1EIB - chain A; structure by X-ray diffraction, 1.80 A resolution.

[Chain A]
Name: Chitinase A
From: Serratia marcescens
Notes: EC 3.2.1.14
Sequence (540 residues; row label = number of the first residue in the row):
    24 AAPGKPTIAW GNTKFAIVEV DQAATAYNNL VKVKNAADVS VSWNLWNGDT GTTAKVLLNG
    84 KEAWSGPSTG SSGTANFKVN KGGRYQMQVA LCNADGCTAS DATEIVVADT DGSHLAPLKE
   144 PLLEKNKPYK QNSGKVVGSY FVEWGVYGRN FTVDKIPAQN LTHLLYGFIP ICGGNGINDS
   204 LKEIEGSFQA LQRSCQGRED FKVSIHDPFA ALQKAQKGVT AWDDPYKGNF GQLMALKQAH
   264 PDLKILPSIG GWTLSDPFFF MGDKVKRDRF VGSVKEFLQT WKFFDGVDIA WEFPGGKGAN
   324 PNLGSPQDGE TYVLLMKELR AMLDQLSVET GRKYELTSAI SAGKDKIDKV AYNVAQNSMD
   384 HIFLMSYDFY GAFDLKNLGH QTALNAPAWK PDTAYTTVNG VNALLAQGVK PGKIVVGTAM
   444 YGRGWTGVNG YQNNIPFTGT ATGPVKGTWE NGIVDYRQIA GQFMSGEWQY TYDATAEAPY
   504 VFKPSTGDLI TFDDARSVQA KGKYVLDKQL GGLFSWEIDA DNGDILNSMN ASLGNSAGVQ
Differences from the reference sequence: engineered mutation Ala313 (Asp in 3308994)
Disulfide bonds: Cys115-Cys120, Cys195-Cys218
What the authors report for this chain:
  - mutagenesis - D313A (100-fold), E315Q (100-fold), Y390F, D391A, D391E, D391N: decreased catalytic activity
  - binding site for N-acetylglucosamine: Tyr390, Asp391
  - mutagenesis - E315Q: increased catalytic activity
  - catalytic residues: Glu315
  - catalytic residues: Met388, Tyr390 (proposed by the authors, not directly observed)

[In short]
From the paper: catalytic residues Glu315, Met388 and Tyr390; D313A, E315Q and Y390F, among others, reduce
catalytic activity; 6 substitutions were tested in all.
Chain A is Chitinase A (Serratia marcescens); the structure, Crystal structure of chitinase A mutant D313A
complexed with octa-N-acetylchitooctaose (NAG)8, was determined by X-ray diffraction (same publication as 1FFR
and 1EHN).
